PDB entry 8ETU | electron microscopy, 2.80 A resolution | chains U and Q of the 10 polymer chains in the assembly

Chain U:
Protein: RuvB-like protein 2
Source organism: Saccharomyces cerevisiae S288C
Notes: EC 3.6.4.12
UniProtKB: Q12464 (RUVB2_YEAST); numbering as in UniProt (aligned over 15-471)
Chain sequence (457 residues; row label = number of the first residue in the row):
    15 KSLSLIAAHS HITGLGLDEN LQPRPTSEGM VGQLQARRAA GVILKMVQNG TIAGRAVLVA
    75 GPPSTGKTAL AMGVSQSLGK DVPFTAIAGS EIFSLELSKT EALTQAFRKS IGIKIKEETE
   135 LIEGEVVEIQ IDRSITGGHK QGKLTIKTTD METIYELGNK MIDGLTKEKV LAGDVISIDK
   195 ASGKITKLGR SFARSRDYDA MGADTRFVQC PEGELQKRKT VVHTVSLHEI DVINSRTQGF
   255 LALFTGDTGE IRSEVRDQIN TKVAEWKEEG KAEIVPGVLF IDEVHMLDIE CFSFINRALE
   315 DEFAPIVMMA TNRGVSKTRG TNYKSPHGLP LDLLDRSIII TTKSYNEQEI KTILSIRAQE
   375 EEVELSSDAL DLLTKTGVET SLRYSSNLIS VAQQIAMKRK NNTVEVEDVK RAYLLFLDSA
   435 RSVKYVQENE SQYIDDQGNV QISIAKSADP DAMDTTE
Unresolved in the structure: 210-219, 461-471
Small-molecule neighbours:
  - ADP (adenosine-5'-diphosphate), molecule 1: Ala22, His23, His25, Ile26, Gly43, Met44, Val45, Gln47, Pro76, Pro77, Ser78, Thr79, Gly80, Lys81, Thr82, Ala83, Tyr359, Ile367, Leu396, Arg397
  - ADP, molecule 2: Arg311, Glu314, Arg350
Curated features (UniProtKB/Swiss-Prot):
  - binding site (ATP): Gly75 to Thr82
  - mutagenesis: Gly75 (G75A: Lethal), Gly80 (G80A: Growth defect at 37 degrees Celsius), Lys81 (K81A: Defect in snoRNA accumulation. Growth defect at 37 degrees Celsius; K81E: Lethal; K81R: Growth defect at 37 degrees Celsius), Asp296 (D296N: Lethal), Glu297 (E297G: Lethal)

Chain Q:
Protein: Chromatin-remodeling ATPase INO80
Source organism: Saccharomyces cerevisiae S288C
Notes: EC 3.6.4.-
UniProtKB: P53115 (INO80_YEAST); residues 948-1432 here = UniProt positions 948-1432
Chain sequence (485 residues; row label = number of the first residue in the row):
   948 IEIDVLCDLT QRQAKLYQVL KSQISTNYDA IENAATNDST SNSASNSGSD QNLINAVMQF
  1008 RKVCNHPDLF ERADVDSPFS FTTFGKTTSM LTASVANNNS SVISNSNMNL SSMSSNNISN
  1068 GKFTDLIYSS RNPIKYSLPR LIYEDLILPN YNNDVDIANK LKNVKFNIFN PSTNYELCLF
  1128 LSKLTGEPSL NEFFRVSTTP LLKRVIERTN GPKNTDSLSF KTITQELLEV TRNAPSEGVM
  1188 ASLLNVEKHA YEREYLNCIQ RGYHPNVSAP PVTIEVLGSS HVTNSINNEL FDPLISQALS
  1248 DIPAITQYNM HVKKGIPVED FPKTGLFPEP LNKNFSSNIS MPSMDRFITE SAKLRKLDEL
  1308 LVKLKSEGHR VLIYFQMTKM MDLMEEYLTY RQYNHIRLDG SSKLEDRRDL VHDWQTNPEI
  1368 FVFLLSTRAG GLGINLTAAD TVIFYDSDWN PTIDSQAMDR AHRLGQTRQV TVYRLLVRGT
  1428 IEERM
Unresolved in the structure: 986-998, 1037-1068, 1346-1355, 1375-1381, 1409-1413

Interface between chain U and chain Q:
Contacting residue pairs - 41 pairs, chain U then chain Q:
  Ile129(U) - Pro1086(Q)  hydrophobic
  Glu131(U) - Pro1086(Q)
  Glu131(U) - Arg1087(Q)  salt bridge
  Glu131(U) - Leu1224(Q)
  Glu132(U) - Arg1087(Q)  hydrogen bond (backbone-side chain)
  Thr133(U) - Arg1087(Q)
  Thr133(U) - Leu1224(Q)
  Arg147(U) - Phe1070(Q)
  Thr180(U) - Asp1072(Q)
  Lys181(U) - Ile1074(Q)
  Lys181(U) - Tyr1075(Q)
  Lys181(U) - Ser1076(Q)
  Lys181(U) - Arg1078(Q)
  Glu182(U) - Gly1032(Q)
  Lys183(U) - Thr1034(Q)
  Lys183(U) - Asp1072(Q)
  Asp193(U) - Gly1225(Q)
  Ala195(U) - Gly1225(Q)
  Ala195(U) - Ser1227(Q)  hydrogen bond (backbone-backbone)
  Ser196(U) - Thr1230(Q)
  Lys198(U) - Lys1082(Q)
  Lys198(U) - Glu1222(Q)  salt bridge
  Lys201(U) - Lys1033(Q)  hydrogen bond (side chain-backbone)
  Arg204(U) - Thr1035(Q)  hydrogen bond
  His237(U) - Ser1084(Q)  hydrogen bond
  His237(U) - Pro1086(Q)
  Val239(U) - Ile1089(Q)  hydrophobic
  Glu243(U) - Tyr1083(Q)  hydrogen bond
  Ile244(U) - Ile1089(Q)  hydrophobic
  Ile244(U) - Leu1093(Q)  hydrophobic
  Ile247(U) - Leu1085(Q)  hydrophobic
  Arg250(U) - Leu1093(Q)
  Phe254(U) - Tyr1083(Q)  hydrophobic
  Phe254(U) - Val1219(Q)
  Phe254(U) - Ile1221(Q)  hydrophobic
  Leu257(U) - Tyr1083(Q)
  Ile273(U) - Leu1093(Q)  hydrophobic
  Lys276(U) - Asp1092(Q)
  Trp280(U) - Leu1088(Q)
  Trp280(U) - Asp1092(Q)  hydrogen bond
  Lys285(U) - Leu1088(Q)
Other interface residues (no listed pair), chain U (32 interface residues in all): Leu185, Asp188, Asn248, Leu255, Phe258
Other interface residues (no listed pair), chain Q (31 interface residues in all): Ile1081, Ile1094, Val1223, Ser1226

Summary:
The interface between chain U and chain Q involves 32 residues on one side and 31 on the other, with 7
hydrogen bonds and 2 salt bridges. Polar pairs include Glu131(U)-Arg1087(Q), Lys198(U)-Glu1222(Q) and
Glu132(U)-Arg1087(Q). Ligands of chain U: ADP.
Chain U is RuvB-like protein 2 and chain Q is Chromatin-remodeling ATPase INO80, both from Saccharomyces
cerevisiae S288C; the structure, Class2 of the INO80-Hexasome complex, was determined by electron microscopy
together with 8ETS, 8ETT, 8ETV, 8ETW, 8EU9, 8EUE, 8EUF and 8EUJ from the same study.
